Entry 8DUN (electron microscopy, 5.84 A resolution (low resolution: residue-level contacts below are approximate; hydrogen-bond / salt-bridge calls are withheld)); this record covers chains B and N of the 12 polymer chains in the assembly.

Chain B:
Name: Spike glycoprotein E2
Source organism: Western equine encephalitis virus
UniProtKB: P13897 (POLS_WEEV); residues 14-421 here correspond to UniProt positions 330-737 (UniProt number = residue number + 316)
Sequence (408 residues; numbered 14 to 421; the number before each row is that of its first residue):
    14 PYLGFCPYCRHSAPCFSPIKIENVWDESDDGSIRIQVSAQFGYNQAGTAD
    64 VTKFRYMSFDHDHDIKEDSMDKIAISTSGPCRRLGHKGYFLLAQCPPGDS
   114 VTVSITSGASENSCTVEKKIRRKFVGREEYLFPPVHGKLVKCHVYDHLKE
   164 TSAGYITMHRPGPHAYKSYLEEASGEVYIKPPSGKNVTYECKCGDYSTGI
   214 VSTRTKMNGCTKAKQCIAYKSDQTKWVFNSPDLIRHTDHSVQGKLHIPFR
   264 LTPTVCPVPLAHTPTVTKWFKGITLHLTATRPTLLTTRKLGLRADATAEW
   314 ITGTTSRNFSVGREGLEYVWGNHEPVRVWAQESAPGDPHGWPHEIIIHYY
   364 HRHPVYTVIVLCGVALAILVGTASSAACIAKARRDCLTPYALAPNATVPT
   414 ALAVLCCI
Unresolved in the structure: 349-421
Cystine bridges: Cys19-Cys127, Cys22-Cys28, Cys94-Cys108, Cys155-Cys269, Cys204-Cys229, Cys206-Cys223
Covalent attachments: N-acetylglucosamine (NAG) linked to Asn199, Asn321
UniProt features mapped onto this chain:
  - region: Lys394 to Asp398 (Interaction with the capsid protein), Thr401 to Ile421 (Transient transmembrane before p62-6K protein processing)
  - lipidation (S-palmitoyl cysteine): Cys399, Cys419, Cys420
  - glycosylation (N-linked (GlcNAc...) asparagine): Asn199, Asn321

Chain N:
Name: Antibody SKW11 heavy chain
Source organism: Macaca fascicularis
Notes: antibody fragment or engineered binder
Sequence (231 residues; row label = number of the first residue in the row):
     1 QVQLQESGPGLVKPSETLSLTCAVSGDSISNNYWTWIRHFPGKGLEWIGR
    51 IYGDAGSTDYNPSLKSRVTISMDLSKNQFSLDLTSVTVADTALYYCASRT
   101 TVADNWFDVWGPGVLVTVSSASTKGPSVFPLAPSSRSTSESTAALGCLVK
   151 DYFPEPVTVSWNSGSLTSGVHTFPAVLQSSGLYSLSSVVTVPSSSLGTQT
   201 YVCNVNHKPSNTKVDKRVEIKTCGGLEVLFQ
Unresolved in the structure: 121-231

How chain B and chain N interact:
Residue-residue contacts - 5 pairs, chain B then chain N:
  Arg173(B) - Asp59(N)
  Ser253(B) - Ser57(N)
  Val254(B) - Ala55(N)
  Val254(B) - Ser57(N)
  Gln255(B) - Ser57(N)
Interface residues without a listed pair, chain N (4 interface residues in all): Tyr52

In short:
Chain B and chain N each contribute 4 residues to their interface. N-acetylglucosamine is covalently linked to
Asn199(B) and Asn321(B).
Chain B is Spike glycoprotein E2 (Western equine encephalitis virus) and chain N is Antibody SKW11 heavy chain
(Macaca fascicularis); the structure, Cryo-EM Structure of Antibody SKW11 in complex with Western Equine
Encephalitis Virus spike (local refinement from ..., was determined by electron microscopy together with 8DEE,
8DEF, 8DEQ, 8DUL, 8DWO, 8EEU and 8EEV from the same study.
